4Z89 - chains A and a; structure by X-ray diffraction, 2.64 A resolution.

# Chain A
Protein: RIM-binding protein, isoform F
Organism: Drosophila melanogaster
UniProt: A0A0B4JDC9 (A0A0B4JDC9_DROME); residues 1318-1382 here = UniProt positions 1318-1382
Chain sequence (73 residues; each row starts with the number of its first residue):
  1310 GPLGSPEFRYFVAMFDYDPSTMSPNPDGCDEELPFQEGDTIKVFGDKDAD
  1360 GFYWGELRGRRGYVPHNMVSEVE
Unresolved in the structure: 1310-1316, 1382
Construct notes: expression tag (1310-1317)

# Chain a
Protein: Voltage-dependent calcium channel type A subunit alpha-1
UniProt: P91645 (CAC1A_DROME), isoform P91645-4; residues 1685-1699 here correspond to UniProt positions 1688-1702 (UniProt number = residue number + 3)
Chain sequence (17 residues; row label = number of the first residue in the row):
  1684 XIGRRLPPTPSKPSTLX
Unresolved in the structure: 1684-1685, 1698-1700
Construct notes: acetylation (1684); amidation (1700)
Modified positions: ACE (acetyl group) at position 1684; NH2 (amino group) at position 1700

# How chain A and chain a interact
Contacting residue pairs (28):
  Met1323(A) - Pro1696(a)
  Phe1324(A) - Lys1695(a)
  Phe1324(A) - Pro1696(a)
  Tyr1326(A) - Pro1690(a)
  Met1331(A) - Pro1690(a)
  Pro1333(A) - Arg1688(a)
  Pro1333(A) - Leu1689(a)
  Pro1333(A) - Pro1690(a)
  Asn1334(A) - Arg1687(a)
  Asn1334(A) - Arg1688(a)  hydrogen bond (side chain-backbone)
  Asp1336(A) - Arg1687(a)  salt bridge
  Glu1340(A) - Arg1687(a)
  Glu1341(A) - Arg1687(a)  salt bridge
  Glu1346(A) - Ser1697(a)
  Asp1359(A) - Arg1687(a)  hydrogen bond (side chain-backbone)
  Asp1359(A) - Leu1689(a)
  Gly1360(A) - Leu1689(a)
  Phe1361(A) - Arg1688(a)
  Phe1361(A) - Leu1689(a)  hydrophobic
  Tyr1372(A) - Arg1687(a)
  Pro1374(A) - Leu1689(a)  hydrophobic
  Pro1374(A) - Pro1690(a)
  His1375(A) - Leu1689(a)
  Asn1376(A) - Leu1689(a)
  Asn1376(A) - Pro1690(a)  hydrogen bond (side chain-backbone)
  Asn1376(A) - Pro1691(a)
  Asn1376(A) - Thr1692(a)  hydrogen bond
  Met1377(A) - Pro1690(a)  hydrophobic
Also at the interface, not in a pair above, chain A (19 interface residues in all): Gly1337
Also at the interface, not in a pair above, chain a (11 interface residues in all): Gly1686, Pro1693
From the paper, about this interface:
  - pairs named by the authors: Asn1334(A)-Arg1688(a), Glu1341(A)-Arg1687(a) (salt bridge), Asp1359(A)-Arg1687(a), Tyr1372(A)-Arg1687(a) (pi stacking), Asn1376(A)-Pro1690(a), Gly1686(a)-Asp1359(A)
  - interface residues, chain a: Pro1693(a)

# Summary
19 residues of chain A and 11 residues of chain a are in contact, with 4 hydrogen bonds and 2 salt bridges.
Polar pairs include Asp1336(A)-Arg1687(a), Glu1341(A)-Arg1687(a) and Asn1334(A)-Arg1688(a). The paper
describes contacts between Asn1334(A) and Arg1688(a), Asp1359(A) and Arg1687(a) and Asn1376(A) and Pro1690(a)
among others; a salt bridge between Glu1341(A) and Arg1687(a); pi stacking between Tyr1372(A) and Arg1687(a).
From the paper: the interface residue Pro1693(a).
Chain A is RIM-binding protein, isoform F (Drosophila melanogaster) and chain a is Voltage-dependent calcium
channel type A subunit alpha-1; the structure, SH3-II of Drosophila Rim-binding protein bound to a Cacophony
derived peptide, was determined by X-ray diffraction together with 4Z8A from the same study.
